Entry 1XT4 (X-ray diffraction, 2.01 A resolution); this record covers chain A.

== Chain A ==
Molecule: Uricase
Organism: Aspergillus flavus
Notes: EC 1.7.3.3
UniProt: Q00511 (URIC_ASPFL); residues 1-301 here = UniProt positions 1-301
Sequence (301 residues; numbered 1 to 301; the number before each row is that of its first residue):
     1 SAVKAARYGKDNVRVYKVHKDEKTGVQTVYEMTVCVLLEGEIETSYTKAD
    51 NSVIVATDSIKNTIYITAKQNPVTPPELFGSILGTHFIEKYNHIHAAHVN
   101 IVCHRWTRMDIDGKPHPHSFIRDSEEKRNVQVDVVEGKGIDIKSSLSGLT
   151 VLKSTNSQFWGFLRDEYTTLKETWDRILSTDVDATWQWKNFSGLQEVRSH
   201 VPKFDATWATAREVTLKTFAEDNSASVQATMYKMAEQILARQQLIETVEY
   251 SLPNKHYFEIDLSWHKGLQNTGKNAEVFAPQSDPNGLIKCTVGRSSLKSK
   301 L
Disordered / not traced: 296-301
Construct notes: modified residue (1)
Modified positions: Ser1 (n-acetyl-serine; SAC)
Ligand contacts: guanine (GUN): Tyr8, Ile54, Ala56, Thr57, Asp58, Phe159, Leu170, Arg176, Ser226, Val227, Gln228, Asn254, Ile288

== Summary ==
Ligands of chain A: guanine.
Chain A is Uricase (Aspergillus flavus); the structure, Urate Oxidase From Aspergillus Flavus Complexed With
Guanine, was determined by X-ray diffraction (same publication as 1WRR, 1WS2, 1WS3, 1XXJ and 1XY3).
